PDB entry 4PW5 | X-ray diffraction, 2.20 A resolution | chains B and C of the 4 polymer chains in the assembly

# Chain B
Name: E3 ubiquitin-protein ligase UHRF2
From: Homo sapiens
Notes: EC 6.3.2.-
UniProt: Q96PU4 (UHRF2_HUMAN); numbering as in UniProt (aligned over 419-648)
Chain sequence (230 residues; each row starts with the number of its first residue):
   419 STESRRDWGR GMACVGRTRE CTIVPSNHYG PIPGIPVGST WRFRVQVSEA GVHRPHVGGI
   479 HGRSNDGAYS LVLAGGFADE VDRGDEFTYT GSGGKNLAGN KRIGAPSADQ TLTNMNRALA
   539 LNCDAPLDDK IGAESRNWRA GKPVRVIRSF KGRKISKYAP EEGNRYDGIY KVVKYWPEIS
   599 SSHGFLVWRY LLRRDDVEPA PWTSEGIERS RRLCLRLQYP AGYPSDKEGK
Unresolved in the structure: 419-440, 512-524, 642-648
Swiss-Prot annotation at these positions:
  - mutagenesis: Lys548 (K548R: No effect on autosumoylation)

# Chain C
Molecule: 5hmC-containing DNA1
Sequence (12 nucleotides; each row starts with the number of its first residue):
     1 CTGGTCXGGA TG
Modified residues: 5HC (2'-deoxy-5-(hydroxymethyl)cytidine 5'-(dihydrogen phosphate)) at position 7

# Interface between chain B and chain C
Residue-residue contacts - 22 pairs, chain B then chain C:
  Phe461(B) with DG3(C), phosphate contact; DG4(C), phosphate contact
  Arg462(B) with DC1(C), sugar contact; DT2(C), salt bridge to the phosphate; DG3(C), hydrogen bond to the phosphate
  His474(B) with DT2(C), sugar contact
  Val475(B) with DC1(C), phosphate contact; DT2(C), phosphate contact
  Gly476(B) with DC1(C), phosphate contact
  Gly477(B) with DC1(C), hydrogen bond to the phosphate
  Val490(B) with DT2(C), phosphate contact
  Ala492(B) with DC1(C), hydrogen bond to the base; DT2(C), phosphate contact
  Gly493(B) with DC1(C), hydrogen bond to the base
  Gly494(B) with DC1(C), hydrogen bond to the base
  Phe495(B) with DC1(C), base contact
  Glu498(B) with DC1(C), hydrogen bond to the base
  Tyr507(B) with DC1(C), base contact
  Thr508(B) with DC1(C), hydrogen bond to the base
  Lys569(B) with DT2(C), salt bridge to the phosphate; DG3(C), salt bridge to the phosphate
  Tyr641(B) with DG4(C), hydrogen bond to the phosphate
Also at the interface, not in a pair above, chain B (19 interface residues in all): Ile478, Leu491, Ser510

# In short
Chain B and chain C form an interface of 19 and 4 residues respectively; the contacts include 8 hydrogen bonds
and 3 salt bridges. Polar pairs include Ala492(B)-DC1(C), Gly493(B)-DC1(C) and Gly494(B)-DC1(C). UniProt lists
one mutagenesis site on chain B.
Here chain B is E3 ubiquitin-protein ligase UHRF2 (Homo sapiens) and chain C is 5hmC-containing DNA1. Entry
4PW5 (structure of UHRF2-SRA in complex with a 5hmC-containing DNA, complex I) was determined by X-ray
diffraction (same publication as 4PW6 and 4PW7).
